PDB entry 6PUY | electron microscopy, 2.80 A resolution | chains A and B of the 6 polymer chains in the assembly

# Chain A (and B)
Protein: Chimeric Sso7d and HIV-1 integrase
Organism: Saccharolobus solfataricus (strain ATCC 35092 / DSM 1617 / JCM 11322 / P2)
Notes: chain B of this document is another copy of the same molecule, construct and numbering; everything in this record applies to it too
UniProtKB: chimeric construct of P39476, Q76353: residues -74 to -11 from P39476 (DN7D_SACS2) positions 1-64 (UniProt number = residue number + 75); residues 1-288 from Q76353 positions 1-288 (same numbers)
Amino-acid sequence (383 residues; row label = number of the first residue in the row; numbers below 1 keep their minus sign (Met-94 is residue -94)):
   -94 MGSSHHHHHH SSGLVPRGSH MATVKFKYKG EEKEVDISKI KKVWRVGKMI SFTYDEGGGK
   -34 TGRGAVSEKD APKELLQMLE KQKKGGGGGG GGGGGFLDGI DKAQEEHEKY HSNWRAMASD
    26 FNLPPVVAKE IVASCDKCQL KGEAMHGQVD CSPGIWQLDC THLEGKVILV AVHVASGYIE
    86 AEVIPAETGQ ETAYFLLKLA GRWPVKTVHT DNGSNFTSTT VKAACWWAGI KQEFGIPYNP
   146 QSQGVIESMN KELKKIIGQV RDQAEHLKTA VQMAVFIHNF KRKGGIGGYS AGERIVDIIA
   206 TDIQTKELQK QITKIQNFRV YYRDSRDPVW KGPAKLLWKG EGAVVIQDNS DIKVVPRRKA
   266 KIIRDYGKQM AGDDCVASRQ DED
Not modelled in the structure: -94 to 0, 229-235, 269-288 (chain B: -94 to 0, 44-56, 140-148, 229-234, 271-288)
Differences from the reference sequence: expression tag (-94 to -75); linker (-10 to 0)
Ion coordination: Zn2+: His12, His16, Cys40, Cys43; Mg2+ site 1: Asp64, Asp116 (together with OZ1); Mg2+ site 2: Asp64, Glu152 (together with OZ1)
Ligand contacts:
  - OZ1: Asp64, Cys65, Asp116, Asn117, Gly118, Pro142, Tyr143, Pro145, Gln146, Glu152, Asn155
  - OZ1 (4-amino-N-[(2,4-difluorophenyl)methyl]-1-hydroxy-6-(6-hydroxyhexyl)-2-oxo-1,2-dihydro-1,8-naphthyridine-3-carboxamide): Asp64, Cys65, Asp116, Asn117, Gly118, Pro142, Tyr143, Pro145, Gln146, Glu152
UniProt features mapped onto this chain:
  - modified residue (N6-methyllysine): Lys-70, Lys-68, Lys-14, Lys-12, Lys-11
What the authors report for this chain:
  - binding site for OZ1: Asn117, Tyr143
  - binding site for viral DNA transferred strand: His67

# Chain A / chain B interface
Contacting residue pairs - 61 pairs, chain A then chain B:
  Tyr83(A) - Arg107(B)  hydrogen bond (side chain-backbone)
  Glu85(A) - Arg107(B)  salt bridge
  Ala86(A) - Arg107(B)  hydrogen bond (backbone-side chain)
  Tyr99(A) - Glu87(B)  hydrogen bond
  Tyr99(A) - Lys173(B)
  Tyr99(A) - Gln177(B)
  Leu102(A) - Thr174(B)
  Leu102(A) - Met178(B)  hydrophobic
  Lys103(A) - Glu87(B)  salt bridge
  Lys103(A) - Lys103(B)
  Lys103(A) - Gln177(B)
  Ala105(A) - Phe181(B)
  Ala105(A) - Phe185(B)
  Gly106(A) - Phe181(B)
  Gly106(A) - Asn184(B)  hydrogen bond (backbone-side chain)
  Gly106(A) - Phe185(B)
  Arg107(A) - Tyr83(B)
  Arg107(A) - Glu85(B)  salt bridge
  Arg107(A) - Ala86(B)  hydrogen bond (side chain-backbone)
  Arg107(A) - Gln177(B)  hydrogen bond
  Arg107(A) - Val180(B)
  Arg107(A) - Phe185(B)
  Trp108(A) - Trp108(B)  hydrophobic
  Trp108(A) - Phe185(B)
  Pro109(A) - Phe185(B)
  Trp132(A) - Gln168(B)  hydrogen bond
  Trp132(A) - Met178(B)  hydrophobic
  Trp132(A) - Phe181(B)  hydrophobic
  Trp132(A) - Ile182(B)  hydrophobic
  Ala133(A) - Phe181(B)
  Gln168(A) - Trp132(B)  hydrogen bond
  His171(A) - Gln95(B)
  Lys173(A) - Tyr99(B)
  Thr174(A) - Leu102(B)
  Gln177(A) - Tyr99(B)
  Gln177(A) - Leu102(B)
  Gln177(A) - Lys103(B)
  Gln177(A) - Arg107(B)  hydrogen bond
  Met178(A) - Leu102(B)  hydrophobic
  Met178(A) - Trp132(B)
  Val180(A) - Arg107(B)
  Phe181(A) - Ala105(B)
  Phe181(A) - Gly106(B)
  Phe181(A) - Trp132(B)  hydrophobic
  Phe181(A) - Ala133(B)
  Ile182(A) - Trp132(B)  hydrophobic
  Asn184(A) - Gly106(B)  hydrogen bond (side chain-backbone)
  Phe185(A) - Ala105(B)
  Phe185(A) - Gly106(B)
  Phe185(A) - Arg107(B)
  Phe185(A) - Trp108(B)
  Phe185(A) - Pro109(B)
  Lys188(A) - Lys215(B)
  Glu198(A) - Ile208(B)
  Val201(A) - Val201(B)
  Val201(A) - Ile204(B)  hydrophobic
  Val201(A) - Ala205(B)
  Val201(A) - Ile208(B)  hydrophobic
  Ile208(A) - Glu198(B)
  Ile208(A) - Val201(B)  hydrophobic
  Glu212(A) - Tyr194(B)
Also at the interface, not in a pair above, chain A (33 interface residues in all): Glu87, Ile204, Ala205, Gln209
Also at the interface, not in a pair above, chain B (34 interface residues in all): Glu96, Asp202

# Summary
33 residues of chain A and 34 residues of chain B are in contact; the contacts include 10 hydrogen bonds and 3
salt bridges. Among the polar pairs are Glu85(A)-Arg107(B), Lys103(A)-Glu87(B) and Tyr83(A)-Arg107(B). The
paper reports a binding site for OZ1 at Asn117(A) and Tyr143(A); a binding site for viral DNA transferred
strand at His67(A).
Chain A and chain B are both Chimeric Sso7d and HIV-1 integrase (Saccharolobus solfataricus (strain ATCC 35092
/ DSM 1617 / JCM 11322 / P2)); the structure, Structure of HIV cleaved synaptic complex (CSC) intasome bound
with magnesium and INSTI XZ426 (compound 4d), was determined by electron microscopy together with 6PUT, 6PUW,
6PUZ and 6V3K from the same study.
